8VFX - chains C and J of the 12 polymer chains in the assembly; structure by electron microscopy, 2.65 A resolution.

# Chain C
Name: Histone H2A type 1-B/E
From: Homo sapiens
UniProt: P04908 (H2A1B_HUMAN); residues 0-129 here correspond to UniProt positions 1-130 (UniProt number = residue number + 1)
Amino-acid sequence (130 residues; numbered 0 to 129; the number before each row is that of its first residue; numbering starts at 0):
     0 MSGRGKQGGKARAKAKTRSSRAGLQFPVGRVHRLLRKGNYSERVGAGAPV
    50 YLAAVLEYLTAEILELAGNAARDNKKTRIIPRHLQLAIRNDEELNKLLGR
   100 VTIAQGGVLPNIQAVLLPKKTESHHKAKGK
Not modelled in the structure: 0-9, 119-129
UniProt features mapped onto this chain:
  - modified residue: Ser1 (N-acetylserine), Arg3 (Citrulline), Lys5 (N6-(2-hydroxyisobutyryl)lysine), Lys9 (N6-(2-hydroxyisobutyryl)lysine), Lys13 (N6-(beta-hydroxybutyryl)lysine), Lys36 (N6-(2-hydroxyisobutyryl)lysine), Lys74 (N6-(2-hydroxyisobutyryl)lysine), Lys75 (N6-(2-hydroxyisobutyryl)lysine), Lys95 (N6-(2-hydroxyisobutyryl)lysine), Gln104 (N5-methylglutamine), Lys118 (N6-(2-hydroxyisobutyryl)lysine), Lys119 (N6-crotonyllysine), Thr120 (Phosphothreonine), Lys125 (N6-crotonyllysine)
  - cross-link (Glycyl lysine isopeptide (Lys-Gly)): Lys13 (interchain with G-Cter in ubiquitin), Lys15 (interchain with G-Cter in ubiquitin), Lys119 (interchain with G-Cter in ubiquitin)

# Chain J
Molecule: 186-nt DNA strand
Sequence (186 nucleotides; row label = number of the first residue in the row):
     1 ATCTTTCCTATTGCTTTAAAGGCAGAGGACTGTATTGATCAGTCCAAACT
    51 TCTTTCTGCATGTACATGGAAAACTGGCCAAGGCAAACACGTCCGGAATG
   101 ATGGTATTTAAGAACAAACATTCCCTGGTATCAGCAAGTACAGTGCCCTG
   151 CTGACAGAGCAGGAGACACAAAGTACCATCTCGGAT
Not modelled in the structure: 159-186

# Interface between chain C and chain J
Pairs across the interface - 18 pairs, chain C then chain J:
  Arg11(C) with DA29(J), hydrogen bond to the base; DC30(J), hydrogen bond to the sugar
  Ala12(C) with DC30(J), phosphate contact; DT31(J), phosphate contact
  Lys13(C) with DC30(J), phosphate contact
  Ala14(C) with DA29(J), phosphate contact; DC30(J), phosphate contact
  Lys15(C) with DA29(J), hydrogen bond to the phosphate; DC30(J), hydrogen bond to the phosphate
  Thr16(C) with DA29(J), phosphate contact
  Arg17(C) with DA29(J), salt bridge to the phosphate
  Arg20(C) with DC30(J), salt bridge to the phosphate
  Gly28(C) with DG28(J), phosphate contact; DA29(J), phosphate contact
  Arg29(C) with DG28(J), phosphate contact
  Arg32(C) with DG28(J), salt bridge to the phosphate
  Arg42(C) with DG37(J), sugar contact
  Arg77(C) with DA18(J), sugar contact
Also at the interface, not in a pair above, chain C (15 interface residues in all): Ala10, Glu41
Also at the interface, not in a pair above, chain J (9 interface residues in all): DT17, DG27, DT36

# Overview
The interface between chain C and chain J involves 15 residues on one side and 9 on the other; the contacts
include 4 hydrogen bonds and 3 salt bridges. Polar pairs include Arg11(C)-DA29(J), Arg11(C)-DC30(J) and
Lys15(C)-DA29(J).
Chain C is Histone H2A type 1-B/E (Homo sapiens) and chain J is a 186-nt DNA strand; the structure, Cryo-EM
structure of 186bp ALBN1 nucleosome aided by scFv, was determined by electron microscopy (same publication as
8VFY and 8VFZ).
